PDB entry 6HIW | electron microscopy, 3.37 A resolution | chains CP and CA of the 63 polymer chains in the assembly

# Chain CP
Name: bS16m
Source organism: Trypanosoma brucei brucei
Reference sequence: Q384N9 (Q384N9_TRYB2); numbering as in UniProt (aligned over 1-188)
Chain sequence (188 residues; each row starts with the number of its first residue):
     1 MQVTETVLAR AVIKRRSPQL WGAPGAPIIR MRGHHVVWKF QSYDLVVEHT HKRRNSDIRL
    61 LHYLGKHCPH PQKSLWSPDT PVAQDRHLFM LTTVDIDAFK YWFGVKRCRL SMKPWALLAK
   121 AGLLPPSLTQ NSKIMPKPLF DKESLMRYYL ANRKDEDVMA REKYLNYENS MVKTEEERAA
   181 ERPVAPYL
Unresolved in the structure: 1-8

# Chain CA
Molecule: 9S rRNA
Source organism: Trypanosoma brucei brucei
Sequence (621 nucleotides; row label = number of the first residue in the row):
     1 UAAAUUAUGG UCAAUUGUUA GUAUUCAUAU UAAUUUUUUU AAAUGUUUUA UCAUUUUAUA
    61 AAGGUUUAUU UUUGAAAGAU UUUUUGUAUA AAAUUUUAGG AAUAGUUAAU AAUAAUUUAU
   121 AAUUUUGAUU AGAUUGUUUU GUUAAUGCUA UUAGAUGGGU GUGGAAAAAU AAAAAAAAUA
   181 AUUAAUAUAU AUCAAUAAUA AAUUAAAUUA AUCUAUUAGU CAGAAAUGGA UGCCAGCCGU
   241 UGCGGUAAUU UCUAUGCUUU UAAAUAUUAU ACAAUUAUCA UAUUAAAUUG UUAAGUGUUG
   301 AUUUAACCAA UAAAAAUAUA AAUAAUUUUU AUUUGUUUUU AAACACCAUU AGGUAUAUGC
   361 AAAUAUAAAA UUAUAGUAAU UAUAAAUUAU AUUAUAUUAU AUUUAUUCAU AUAAUUAAUA
   421 GGAUAAUAUU UGUAGUUUUU GAUACCAUGA UAAGGAUUAU AAAUUGAAAG UGUUAAUAUC
   481 AUAAUCAAAA UUUAUUAUUU AUAUUAAAUA UGUAUGUGUA GAUAAAAUAA GAAAUUAAAA
   541 AGGUAUUGUU GCCCACCAAU UUUUAUAAUA AAAAUAACGU GCAGUAAUUA AUAUAUUUAU
   601 AAAAAUAUAU UUUUUUUUUU U
Sequence notes: conflict U298 (C2839 in 343546), U473 (G3014 in 343546); insertion (614-621)
Metal / ion sites: Mg2+ site 1 near A27 (its only coordinating residue here); Mg2+ site 2: A60, A61, A155; Mg2+ site 3 near U65 (its only coordinating residue here); Mg2+ site 4 near A68 (its only coordinating residue here); Mg2+ site 5 near A76 (its only coordinating residue here); Mg2+ site 6: A224, A225; Mg2+ site 7 near U231 (its only coordinating residue here); Mg2+ site 8: U281, A367; Mg2+ site 9 near U339 (its only coordinating residue here); Mg2+ site 10 near A385 (its only coordinating residue here); Mg2+ site 11: A386, U387; Mg2+ site 12 near A541 (its only coordinating residue here); 5 more Mg2+ sites not listed
Small-molecule neighbours:
  - spermidine (SPD), molecule 1: A27, U28, G239, A266, U267, U268
  - spermidine (SPD), molecule 2: A218, U259, U261, A262, A263, A264
  - spermidine (SPD), molecule 3: U398, A399, U457, U458, A459
  - spermidine (SPD), molecule 4: A452, A453, G454, G466, A467, A468, A469, G470
  - spermine (SPM): U66, U67, U95, U96, U97, U125, U126, G127, A128, U129

# Interface between chain CP and chain CA
Contacting residue pairs (79; chain CP residue first):
  Ala-9(CP) / U57(CA)  hydrogen bond to the phosphate
  Ala-9(CP) / A58(CA)  hydrogen bond to the phosphate
  Ala-9(CP) / A165(CA)  base contact
  Ala-9(CP) / A166(CA)  hydrogen bond to the base
  Arg-10(CP) / A58(CA)  hydrogen bond to the phosphate
  Arg-10(CP) / A166(CA)  base contact
  Arg-10(CP) / A168(CA)  sugar contact
  Ala-11(CP) / A168(CA)  hydrogen bond to the sugar
  Val-12(CP) / A168(CA)  hydrogen bond to the sugar
  Val-12(CP) / A169(CA)  base contact
  Ile-13(CP) / U46(CA)  base contact
  Ile-13(CP) / U57(CA)  base contact
  Lys-14(CP) / A60(CA)  salt bridge to the phosphate
  Lys-14(CP) / A171(CA)  salt bridge to the phosphate
  Arg-15(CP) / U46(CA)  salt bridge to the phosphate
  Arg-15(CP) / U170(CA)  hydrogen bond to the sugar
  Arg-15(CP) / A171(CA)  phosphate contact
  Arg-16(CP) / U44(CA)  hydrogen bond to the base
  Arg-16(CP) / U46(CA)  salt bridge to the phosphate
  Arg-16(CP) / A172(CA)  hydrogen bond to the base
  Ser-17(CP) / A174(CA)  base contact
  Pro-18(CP) / U46(CA)  base contact
  Pro-18(CP) / U57(CA)  sugar contact
  Pro-18(CP) / A174(CA)  sugar contact
  Pro-18(CP) / A176(CA)  base contact
  Gln-19(CP) / U57(CA)  hydrogen bond to the sugar
  Gln-19(CP) / A174(CA)  hydrogen bond to the sugar
  Gln-19(CP) / A176(CA)  sugar contact
  Leu-20(CP) / U56(CA)  sugar contact
  Leu-20(CP) / A176(CA)  sugar contact
  Leu-20(CP) / A177(CA)  sugar contact
  Trp-21(CP) / U56(CA)  hydrogen bond to the sugar
  Trp-21(CP) / U57(CA)  phosphate contact
  Trp-21(CP) / A75(CA)  base contact
  Trp-21(CP) / A76(CA)  sugar contact
  Trp-21(CP) / A177(CA)  base contact
  Gly-22(CP) / U57(CA)  hydrogen bond to the phosphate
  Gly-22(CP) / G164(CA)  base contact
  Ala-23(CP) / A58(CA)  sugar contact
  Ala-23(CP) / G164(CA)  hydrogen bond to the base
  Ala-23(CP) / A165(CA)  base contact
  Pro-24(CP) / A75(CA)  base contact
  Gly-25(CP) / A76(CA)  base contact
  Ala-26(CP) / A76(CA)  base contact
  Ala-26(CP) / A77(CA)  sugar contact
  Pro-27(CP) / A77(CA)  sugar contact
  Arg-30(CP) / A174(CA)  sugar contact
  Arg-32(CP) / A174(CA)  salt bridge to the phosphate
  His-34(CP) / A195(CA)  base contact
  His-35(CP) / U40(CA)  hydrogen bond to the sugar
  His-35(CP) / A41(CA)  base contact
  His-35(CP) / A185(CA)  sugar contact
  His-35(CP) / U186(CA)  salt bridge to the phosphate
  His-35(CP) / A195(CA)  base contact
  Val-36(CP) / U40(CA)  sugar contact
  Val-36(CP) / A195(CA)  base contact
  Val-37(CP) / U39(CA)  sugar contact
  Val-37(CP) / U40(CA)  phosphate contact
  Trp-38(CP) / A185(CA)  stacking on the base
  Trp-38(CP) / U186(CA)  phosphate contact
  Thr-50(CP) / A174(CA)  base contact
  His-51(CP) / A174(CA)  base contact
  Lys-52(CP) / A174(CA)  hydrogen bond to the base
  Arg-53(CP) / U59(CA)  salt bridge to the phosphate
  Arg-53(CP) / A167(CA)  base contact
  Arg-54(CP) / A60(CA)  hydrogen bond to the base
  Arg-54(CP) / A173(CA)  salt bridge to the phosphate
  Arg-59(CP) / U59(CA)  salt bridge to the phosphate
  Lys-106(CP) / A77(CA)  sugar contact
  Arg-107(CP) / A77(CA)  hydrogen bond to the sugar
  Arg-107(CP) / G78(CA)  salt bridge to the phosphate
  Arg-107(CP) / A79(CA)  base contact
  Arg-109(CP) / A176(CA)  salt bridge to the phosphate
  Met-112(CP) / U182(CA)  base contact
  Leu-128(CP) / U179(CA)  hydrogen bond to the base
  Thr-129(CP) / U182(CA)  base contact
  Asn-131(CP) / U179(CA)  hydrogen bond to the base
  Lys-133(CP) / U182(CA)  salt bridge to the phosphate
  Lys-137(CP) / U179(CA)  base contact
Also at the interface, not in a pair above, chain CP (42 interface residues in all): Gln-41
Also at the interface, not in a pair above, chain CA (34 interface residues in all): A175

# Overview
The interface between chain CP and chain CA involves 42 residues on one side and 34 on the other, with 20
hydrogen bonds, 12 salt bridges and 1 aromatic stacking contact. Among the polar pairs are Ala-9(CP)/A166(CA),
Arg-16(CP)/U44(CA) and Arg-16(CP)/A172(CA).
Chain CP is bS16m and chain CA is 9S rRNA, both from Trypanosoma brucei brucei; the structure, Cryo-EM
structure of the Trypanosoma brucei mitochondrial ribosome - This entry contains the complete small
mitoribosomal ..., was determined by electron microscopy together with 6HIV, 6HIX, 6HIY and 6HIZ from the same
study.
